6DII - chains A and B; structure by X-ray diffraction, 3.20 A resolution.

== Chain A (and B) ==
Name: Fatty acid amide hydrolase
Organism: Arabidopsis thaliana
Notes: EC 3.5.1.99; chain B of this document is another copy of the same molecule, construct and numbering; everything in this record applies to it too
UniProt: Q7XJJ7 (FAAH_ARATH); residue numbers follow UniProt; this construct covers 1-607
Sequence (636 residues; numbered 1 to 636; the number before each row is that of its first residue):
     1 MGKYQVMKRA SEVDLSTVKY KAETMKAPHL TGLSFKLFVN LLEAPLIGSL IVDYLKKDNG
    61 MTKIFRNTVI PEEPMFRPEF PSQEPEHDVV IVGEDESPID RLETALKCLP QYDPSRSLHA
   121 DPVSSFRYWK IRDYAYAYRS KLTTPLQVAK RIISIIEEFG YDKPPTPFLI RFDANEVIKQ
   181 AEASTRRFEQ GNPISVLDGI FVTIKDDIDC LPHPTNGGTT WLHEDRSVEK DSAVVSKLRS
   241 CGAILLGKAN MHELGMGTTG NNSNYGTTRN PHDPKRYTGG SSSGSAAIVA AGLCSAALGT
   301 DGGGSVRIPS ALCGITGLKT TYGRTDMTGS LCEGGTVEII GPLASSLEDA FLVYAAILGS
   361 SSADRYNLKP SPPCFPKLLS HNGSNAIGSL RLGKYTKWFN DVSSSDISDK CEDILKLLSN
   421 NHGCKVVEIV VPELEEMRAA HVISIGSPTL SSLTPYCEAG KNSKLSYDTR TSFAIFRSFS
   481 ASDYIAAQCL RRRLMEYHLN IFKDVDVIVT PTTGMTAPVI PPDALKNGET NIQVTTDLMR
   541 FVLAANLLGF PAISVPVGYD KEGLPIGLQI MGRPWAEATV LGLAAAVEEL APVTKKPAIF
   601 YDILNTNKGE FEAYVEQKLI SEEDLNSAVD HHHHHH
Disordered / not traced: 1-3, 606-636 (chain B: 606-636)
Differences from the reference sequence: expression tag (608-636)
Covalent attachments: methyl-9Z,12Z,15Z-octadecatrienylphosphonofluoridate (GJY) linked to Ser-305
Residues lining bound ligands: GJY (methyl-9Z,12Z,15Z-octadecatrienylphosphonofluoridate): Met-25, Ala-27, Leu-55, Asn-59, Met-61, Gly-255, Met-256, Gly-257, Thr-258, Ser-281, Thr-300, Asp-301, Gly-302, Gly-303, Gly-304, Val-442, Ser-472, Ile-475, Phe-476, Ile-532, Met-539
Curated features (UniProtKB/Swiss-Prot):
  - active site: Lys-205 (Charge relay system), Ser-281 (Charge relay system), Ser-305 (Acyl-ester intermediate)
  - binding site (substrate): Gly-302 to Ser-305
  - mutagenesis: Lys-205 (K205A: Loss of activity), Ser-281 to Ser-282 (Loss of activity), Ser-305 (S305A: Loss of activity), Arg-307 (R307A: Loss of activity), Ser-360 (S360A: No effect)
What the authors report for this chain:
  - binding site for GJY: Met-25, Ala-27, Leu-55, Asn-59, Met-61, Met-256, Thr-258, Ser-305, Val-442, Ser-472, Ile-475, Phe-476, Ile-532, Thr-535, Met-539
  - catalytic residues: Lys-205, Ser-281, Ser-305
  - conformationally variable residues (helix shift, loop rearrangement, side-chain flip): Met-25 to Pro-28, Leu-55, Asn-59, Asn-531 to Asp-537
  - specificity-determining residues: Ser-472, Thr-535 (from molecular simulation)

== Interface between chain A and chain B ==
Contacting residue pairs (64; chain A residue first):
  Tyr-4(A) / Ala-459(B)
  Gln-5(A) / Asp-225(B)  hydrogen bond
  Gln-5(A) / Pro-455(B)
  Gln-5(A) / Tyr-456(B)
  Gln-5(A) / Ala-459(B)
  Leu-46(A) / Leu-46(B)  hydrophobic
  Arg-66(A) / Thr-454(B)
  Arg-66(A) / Pro-455(B)
  Arg-66(A) / Glu-458(B)
  Asn-67(A) / Glu-458(B)  hydrogen bond
  Thr-68(A) / Pro-455(B)
  Val-69(A) / Pro-455(B)  hydrophobic
  Val-69(A) / Tyr-456(B)
  Glu-73(A) / Glu-333(B)
  Glu-73(A) / Gly-334(B)
  Pro-74(A) / Gly-334(B)
  Phe-76(A) / Phe-76(B)  hydrophobic
  Phe-76(A) / Arg-77(B)
  Phe-76(A) / Thr-336(B)
  Phe-76(A) / Tyr-484(B)
  Arg-77(A) / Phe-76(B)
  Glu-79(A) / Asn-367(B)  hydrogen bond
  Phe-80(A) / Tyr-366(B)
  Pro-81(A) / Tyr-366(B)
  Ser-82(A) / Tyr-366(B)  hydrogen bond (backbone-side chain)
  Asp-225(A) / Gln-5(B)  hydrogen bond
  Glu-333(A) / Glu-73(B)
  Gly-334(A) / Glu-73(B)
  Gly-334(A) / Pro-74(B)
  Thr-336(A) / Phe-76(B)
  Asn-367(A) / Glu-79(B)  hydrogen bond
  Lys-369(A) / Lys-369(B)
  Ser-447(A) / Ala-481(B)
  Ser-447(A) / Ser-482(B)
  Ser-447(A) / Ile-485(B)
  Leu-450(A) / Ser-482(B)
  Ser-451(A) / Ser-482(B)  hydrogen bond (side chain-backbone)
  Ser-451(A) / Ala-486(B)
  Thr-454(A) / Arg-66(B)
  Pro-455(A) / Gln-5(B)
  Pro-455(A) / Arg-66(B)
  Pro-455(A) / Thr-68(B)
  Pro-455(A) / Val-69(B)
  Tyr-456(A) / Gln-5(B)
  Tyr-456(A) / Val-69(B)  hydrophobic
  Glu-458(A) / Arg-66(B)
  Glu-458(A) / Asn-67(B)  hydrogen bond
  Ala-459(A) / Tyr-4(B)
  Phe-479(A) / Ser-480(B)
  Phe-479(A) / Ala-481(B)  hydrogen bond (backbone-backbone)
  Ser-480(A) / Phe-479(B)
  Ser-480(A) / Ser-480(B)
  Ser-480(A) / Ala-481(B)  hydrogen bond (backbone-backbone)
  Ala-481(A) / Ser-447(B)
  Ala-481(A) / Phe-479(B)  hydrogen bond (backbone-backbone)
  Ala-481(A) / Ser-480(B)  hydrogen bond (backbone-backbone)
  Ala-481(A) / Ala-481(B)
  Ala-481(A) / Tyr-484(B)  hydrophobic
  Ser-482(A) / Ser-451(B)  hydrogen bond (backbone-side chain)
  Tyr-484(A) / Phe-76(B)
  Tyr-484(A) / Tyr-484(B)  hydrophobic
  Tyr-484(A) / Ile-485(B)
  Ile-485(A) / Tyr-484(B)
  Ala-486(A) / Ser-451(B)
Interface residues without a listed pair, chain A (40 interface residues in all): Ile-443, Pro-448, Arg-477, Arg-492
Interface residues without a listed pair, chain B (36 interface residues in all): Pro-448, Leu-450, Arg-477

== In short ==
Chain A and chain B form an interface of 40 and 36 residues respectively; the contacts include 13 hydrogen
bonds. Polar contacts include Gln-5(A)/Asp-225(B), Asn-67(A)/Glu-458(B) and Glu-79(A)/Asn-367(B). Compound GJY
is covalently linked to Ser-305(A). The paper reports catalytic residues Lys-205(A), Ser-281(A) and
Ser-305(A); a binding site for GJY at Met-25(A), Ala-27(A) and Leu-55(A) among others.
Chain A and chain B are both Fatty acid amide hydrolase (Arabidopsis thaliana); the structure, Structure of
Arabidopsis Fatty Acid Amide Hydrolase in Complex with methyl linolenyl fluorophosphonate, was determined by
X-ray diffraction.
